PDB entry 8P7C | electron microscopy, 3.70 A resolution | chains B and D of the 6 polymer chains in the assembly

[Chain B (and D)]
Name: Serine--tRNA ligase, cytoplasmic
Organism: Homo sapiens
Notes: EC 6.1.1.11; chain D of this document is another copy of the same molecule, construct and numbering; everything in this record applies to it too
UniProtKB: P49591 (SYSC_HUMAN); residues 1-514 here = UniProt positions 1-514
Sequence (514 residues; numbered 1 to 514; the number before each row is that of its first residue):
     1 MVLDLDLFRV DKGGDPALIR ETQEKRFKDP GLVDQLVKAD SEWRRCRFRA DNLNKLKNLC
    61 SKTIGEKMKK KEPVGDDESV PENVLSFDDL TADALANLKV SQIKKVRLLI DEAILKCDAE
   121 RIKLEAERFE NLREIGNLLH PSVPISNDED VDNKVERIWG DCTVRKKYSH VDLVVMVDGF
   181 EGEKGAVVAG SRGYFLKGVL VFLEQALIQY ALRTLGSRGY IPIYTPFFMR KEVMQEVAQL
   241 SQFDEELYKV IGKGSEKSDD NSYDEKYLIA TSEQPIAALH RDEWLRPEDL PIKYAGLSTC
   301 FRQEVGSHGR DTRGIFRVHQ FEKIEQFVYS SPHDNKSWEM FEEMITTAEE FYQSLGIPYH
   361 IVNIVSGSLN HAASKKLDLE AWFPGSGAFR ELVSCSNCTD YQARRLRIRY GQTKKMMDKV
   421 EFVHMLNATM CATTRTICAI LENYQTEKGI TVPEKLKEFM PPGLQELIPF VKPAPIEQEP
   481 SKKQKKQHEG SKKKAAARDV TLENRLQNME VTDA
Unresolved in the structure: 1, 75-87, 256-263, 478-514 (chain D: 1, 70-87, 256-263, 476-514)
UniProt features mapped onto this chain:
  - motif: K482 to K494 (Nuclear localization signal)
  - binding site (L-serine): T271, R302, E325, N427
  - binding site (ATP): R302 to E304, V318 to F321, E391 to S394
  - site: T429 (Important for serine binding)
  - modified residue: M1 (N-acetylmethionine), S241 (Phosphoserine), K323 (N6-acetyllysine)
  - natural variant: D172 (D172N: In NEDMAS), R213 (R213L: In NEDMAS), R302 (R302C: In NEDMAS), R390 (R390C: In NEDMAS)
  - mutagenesis: V2 to G14 (Abolishes DNA binding), R9 (R9A: Strongly decreased enzyme activity), R44 (R44A: Abolishes enzyme activity), D51 (D51A: Abolishes enzyme activity), N54 (N54A: Strongly decreased enzyme activity), K55 (K55A: Moderately decreased enzyme activity), N58 (N58A: Moderately decreased enzyme activity), S61 (S61A: Moderately decreased enzyme activity), G75 to N97 (Decreased enzyme activity. Abolishes DNA binding), K104 (K104A: Moderately decreased enzyme activity), R107 (R107A: Moderately decreased enzyme activity), G254 to N261 (Mildly decreased enzyme activity. Nearly abolishes DNA binding), 8 further mutagenesis entries in UniProt

[Chain B / chain D interface]
Residue-residue contacts (101):
  K184(B) with L279(D); H280(D); E283(D), salt bridge
  V187(B) with R230(D), hydrogen bond (backbone-side chain); V233(D)
  V188(B) with M229(D); R230(D), hydrogen bond (backbone-backbone); A278(D), hydrophobic
  A189(B) with P226(D), hydrophobic; F228(D); R230(D); K266(D)
  Y194(B) with Y224(D); P226(D)
  F195(B) with I223(D), hydrophobic; Y224(D); P226(D); P275(D); L279(D), hydrophobic
  L196(B) with I223(D); Y224(D), hydrogen bond (backbone-backbone)
  K197(B) with P222(D); Y294(D)
  G198(B) with P222(D), hydrogen bond (backbone-backbone)
  V201(B) with P222(D), hydrophobic; Y224(D)
  F202(B) with P222(D), hydrophobic
  Q205(B) with Q205(D); I208(D); Q209(D); L297(D)
  I208(B) with Q205(D)
  Q209(B) with Q205(D), hydrogen bond; Q209(D)
  R213(B) with F459(D); M460(D)
  P222(B) with K197(D); G198(D), hydrogen bond (backbone-backbone); V201(D); F202(D), hydrophobic
  I223(B) with F195(D), hydrophobic; L196(D)
  Y224(B) with Y194(D); F195(D); L196(D), hydrogen bond (backbone-backbone); V201(D); Q320(D), hydrogen bond; E322(D), hydrogen bond
  T225(B) with F195(D); Q320(D), hydrogen bond (backbone-side chain)
  P226(B) with A189(D), hydrophobic; Y194(D); F195(D); Q320(D)
  F227(B) with T299(D); Q320(D), hydrogen bond (backbone-side chain)
  F228(B) with A189(D); Y248(D), hydrophobic; L268(D), hydrophobic; F301(D), hydrophobic
  M229(B) with V188(D)
  R230(B) with V187(D), hydrogen bond (side chain-backbone); V188(D), hydrogen bond (backbone-backbone); A189(D)
  V233(B) with V187(D)
  E245(B) with K253(D), hydrogen bond (backbone-side chain)
  Y248(B) with V250(D), hydrophobic; I251(D)
  K249(B) with K249(D); V250(D); I251(D), hydrogen bond (backbone-backbone)
  V250(B) with Y248(D), hydrophobic; K249(D)
  I251(B) with Y248(D); K249(D), hydrogen bond (backbone-backbone); I251(D), hydrophobic
  G252(B) with Y248(D); Q303(D)
  K253(B) with E245(D), hydrogen bond (side chain-backbone); Q303(D), hydrogen bond (backbone-side chain)
  K266(B) with A189(D)
  P275(B) with F195(D)
  A278(B) with V188(D)
  L279(B) with K184(D); F195(D), hydrophobic
  H280(B) with K184(D)
  R281(B) with V187(D)
  E283(B) with K184(D), salt bridge
  L297(B) with Q205(D)
  T299(B) with F227(D)
  F301(B) with F227(D), hydrophobic
  Q303(B) with G252(D); K253(D)
  Q320(B) with Y224(D), hydrogen bond; T225(D), hydrogen bond (side chain-backbone); P226(D); F227(D), hydrogen bond (side chain-backbone)
  E322(B) with Y224(D), hydrogen bond
  E458(B) with R213(D)
  F459(B) with R213(D)
  M460(B) with R213(D)
Other interface residues (no listed pair), chain B (58 interface residues in all): E181, A186, G190, E204, L212, I221, L268, H319, P461, P462
Other interface residues (no listed pair), chain D (58 interface residues in all): E181, G190, E204, L212, I221, D244, I276, R281, P461, P462

[Summary]
Chain B and chain D each contribute 58 residues to their interface, with 22 hydrogen bonds and 2 salt bridges.
Among the polar pairs are K184(B)-E283(D), V187(B)-R230(D) and Q209(B)-Q205(D).
Chain B and chain D are both Serine--tRNA ligase, cytoplasmic (Homo sapiens); the structure, CryoEM structure
of METTL6 tRNA SerRS complex in a 2:2:2 stoichiometry, was determined by electron microscopy (same publication
as 8P7B, 8P7D, 8OWX and 8OWY).
